Entry 8F2B (electron microscopy, 2.00 A resolution); this record covers chains A and N of the 7 polymer chains in the assembly.

== Chain A ==
Name: Guanine nucleotide-binding protein G(s) subunit alpha isoforms short
Source organism: Homo sapiens
UniProtKB: P63092 (GNAS2_HUMAN); residue numbers follow UniProt; this construct covers 1-394
Chain sequence (394 residues; each row starts with the number of its first residue):
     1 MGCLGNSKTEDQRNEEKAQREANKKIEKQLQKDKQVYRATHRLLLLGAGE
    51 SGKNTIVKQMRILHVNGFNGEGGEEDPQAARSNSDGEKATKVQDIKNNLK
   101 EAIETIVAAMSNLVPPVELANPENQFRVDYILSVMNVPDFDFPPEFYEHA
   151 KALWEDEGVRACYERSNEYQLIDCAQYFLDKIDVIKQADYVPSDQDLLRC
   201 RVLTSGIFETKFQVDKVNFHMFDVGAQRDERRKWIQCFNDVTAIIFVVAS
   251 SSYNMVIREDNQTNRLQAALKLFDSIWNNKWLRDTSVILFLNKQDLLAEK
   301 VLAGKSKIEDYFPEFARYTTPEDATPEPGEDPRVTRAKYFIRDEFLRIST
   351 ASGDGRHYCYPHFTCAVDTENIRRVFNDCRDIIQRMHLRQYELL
Not modelled in the structure: 1-10, 61-203, 251-263
Sequence notes: engineered mutation N54 (Ser in P63092), A226 (Gly in P63092), A268 (Glu in P63092), K271 (Asn in P63092), D274 (Lys in P63092), K280 (Arg in P63092), D284 (Thr in P63092), T285 (Ile in P63092)

== Chain N ==
Name: nanobody 35
Source organism: Lama glama
Notes: antibody fragment or engineered binder
Chain sequence (138 residues; numbered 1 to 138; the number before each row is that of its first residue):
     1 QVQLQESGGGLVQPGGSLRLSCAASGFTFSNYKMNWVRQAPGKGLEWVSD
    51 ISQSGASISYTGSVKGRFTISRDNAKNTLYLQMNSLKPEDTAVYYCARCP
   101 APFTRDCFDVTSTTYAYRGQGTQVTVSSHHHHHHEPEA
Not modelled in the structure: 129-138
Cystine bridges: C22-C96, C99-C107

== How chain A and chain N interact ==
Residue-residue contacts - 28 pairs, chain A then chain N:
  D229(A) - D109(N)
  D229(A) - S112(N)
  D229(A) - T113(N)  hydrogen bond (side chain-backbone)
  E230(A) - D109(N)
  E230(A) - T114(N)
  E230(A) - Y115(N)
  R231(A) - D109(N)  hydrogen bond (backbone-side chain)
  R232(A) - P100(N)
  R232(A) - F108(N)
  R232(A) - D109(N)  salt bridge
  R232(A) - Y115(N)
  Q267(A) - W47(N)
  Q267(A) - T61(N)
  K271(A) - W47(N)
  K271(A) - D50(N)  salt bridge
  L272(A) - F108(N)  hydrophobic
  S275(A) - D106(N)
  S275(A) - C107(N)  hydrogen bond (side chain-backbone)
  S275(A) - F108(N)
  N278(A) - R105(N)  hydrogen bond
  N279(A) - D106(N)  hydrogen bond
  N279(A) - F108(N)
  R283(A) - R105(N)
  Y311(A) - G62(N)
  Y311(A) - S63(N)
  P313(A) - G62(N)
  E314(A) - K65(N)  salt bridge
  S352(A) - R105(N)  hydrogen bond
Other interface residues (no listed pair), chain A (20 interface residues in all): R228, I235, N264, I276, D310
Other interface residues (no listed pair), chain N (18 interface residues in all): E46, Y117

== In short ==
20 residues of chain A face 18 of chain N across their interface; the contacts include 6 hydrogen bonds and 3
salt bridges. Polar pairs include R232(A)-D109(N), K271(A)-D50(N) and E314(A)-K65(N).
Chain A is Guanine nucleotide-binding protein G(s) subunit alpha isoforms short (Homo sapiens) and chain N is
nanobody 35 (Lama glama); the structure, Amylin 3 Receptor in complex with Gs and Pramlintide analogue peptide
San45, was determined by electron microscopy, deposited together with 8F0J, 8F0K and 8F2A.
